2ESD - chains B and D of the 4 polymer chains in the assembly; structure by X-ray diffraction, 2.55 A resolution.

# Chain B (and D)
Molecule: NADP-dependent glyceraldehyde-3-phosphate dehydrogenase
Organism: Streptococcus mutans
Notes: EC 1.2.1.9; chain D of this document is another copy of the same molecule, construct and numbering; everything in this record applies to it too
UniProt: Q59931 (GAPN_STRMU); residue numbers follow UniProt; this construct covers 1-475
Chain sequence (475 residues; numbered 1 to 475; the number before each row is that of its first residue):
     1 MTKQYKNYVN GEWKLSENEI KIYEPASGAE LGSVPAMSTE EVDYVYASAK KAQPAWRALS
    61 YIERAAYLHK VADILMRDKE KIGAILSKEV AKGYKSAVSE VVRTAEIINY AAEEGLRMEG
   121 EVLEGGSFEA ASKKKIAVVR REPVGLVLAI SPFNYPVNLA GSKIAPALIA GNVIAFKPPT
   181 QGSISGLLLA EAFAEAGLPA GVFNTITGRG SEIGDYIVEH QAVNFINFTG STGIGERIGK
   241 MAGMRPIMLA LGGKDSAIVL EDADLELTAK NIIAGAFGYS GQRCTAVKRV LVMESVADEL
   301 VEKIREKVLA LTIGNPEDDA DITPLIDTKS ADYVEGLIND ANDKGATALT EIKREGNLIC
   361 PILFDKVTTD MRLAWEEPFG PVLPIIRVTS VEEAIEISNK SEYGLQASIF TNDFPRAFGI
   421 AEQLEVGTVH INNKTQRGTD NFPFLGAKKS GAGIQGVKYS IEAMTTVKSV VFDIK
Not modelled in the structure: 1
Covalent attachments: glyceraldehyde-3-phosphate (G3H) linked to Cys284
Differences from the reference sequence: engineered mutation Ala250 (Glu in Q59931)
Residues lining bound ligands:
  - glyceraldehyde-3-phosphate (G3H): Arg103, Asn154, Tyr155, Leu159, Arg283, Thr285, Gln436, Arg437, Gly438, Phe444
  - NADP (NAP; NADP nicotinamide-adenine-dinucleotide phosphate): Ile150, Ser151, Pro152, Phe153, Asn154, Lys177, Pro178, Pro179, Thr180, Gln181, Gly208, Arg209, Gly210, Ser211, Gly214, Asp215, Val218, Phe228, Thr229, Gly230, Ser231, Thr232, Ile234, Arg237, Ile238, Met241, Leu251, Gly252, Lys329, Tyr333, Glu377, Pro378, Phe379, Tyr403
Curated features (UniProtKB/Swiss-Prot):
  - active site: Cys284
  - binding site (substrate): Arg103, Asn154, Tyr155, Arg283 to Thr285, Arg437
  - binding site (NADP(+)): Ser151, Lys177, Thr180, Asp215, Glu377

# Chain B / chain D interface
Pairs across the interface - 29 pairs, chain B then chain D:
  Tyr110(B) - Leu116(D)  hydrophobic
  Tyr110(B) - Arg117(D)  hydrogen bond (backbone-side chain)
  Glu113(B) - Glu113(D)
  Glu113(B) - Arg117(D)
  Glu114(B) - Arg117(D)  salt bridge
  Leu116(B) - Tyr110(D)  hydrophobic
  Arg117(B) - Tyr110(D)  hydrogen bond (side chain-backbone)
  Arg117(B) - Glu113(D)
  Arg117(B) - Glu114(D)  salt bridge
  Glu119(B) - Lys458(D)  salt bridge
  Lys134(B) - Glu422(D)  salt bridge
  Pro415(B) - Asp473(D)
  Pro415(B) - Ile474(D)
  Pro415(B) - Lys475(D)  hydrogen bond (backbone-backbone)
  Arg416(B) - Lys475(D)
  Phe418(B) - Ile474(D)  hydrophobic
  Gly419(B) - Ile474(D)
  Glu422(B) - Lys134(D)  salt bridge
  Glu422(B) - Ile474(D)
  Lys458(B) - Glu119(D)  salt bridge
  Phe472(B) - Phe418(D)  hydrophobic
  Asp473(B) - Pro415(D)
  Ile474(B) - Pro415(D)
  Ile474(B) - Phe418(D)
  Ile474(B) - Gly419(D)
  Ile474(B) - Glu422(D)
  Lys475(B) - Pro415(D)  hydrogen bond (backbone-backbone)
  Lys475(B) - Arg416(D)
  Lys475(B) - Gly419(D)
Also at the interface, not in a pair above, chain B (18 interface residues in all): Ile136
Also at the interface, not in a pair above, chain D (19 interface residues in all): Ile136, Phe414, Phe472

# Overview
The interface between chain B and chain D involves 18 residues on one side and 19 on the other, with 4
hydrogen bonds and 6 salt bridges. Polar contacts include Glu114(B)-Arg117(D), Glu119(B)-Lys458(D) and
Lys134(B)-Glu422(D). Ligands of chain B: NADP. Glyceraldehyde-3-phosphate is covalently linked to Cys284(B).
Both chains are NADP-dependent glyceraldehyde-3-phosphate dehydrogenase (Streptococcus mutans). Entry 2ESD
(Crystal Structure of thioacylenzyme intermediate of an Nadp Dependent Aldehyde Dehydrogenase) was determined
by X-ray diffraction (same publication as 2QE0).
